Entry 3ZBJ (electron microscopy, 8.50 A resolution (very low resolution: no residue pairs are listed; an interface is given only as per-side residue counts)); this record covers chains A and B of the 14 polymer chains in the assembly.

Chain A (and B):
Name: Trao protein
Organism: Escherichia coli
Notes: fragment: n-terminal domain, residues 24-135; chain B of this document is another copy of the same molecule, construct and numbering; everything in this record applies to it too
UniProtKB: Q46704 (Q46704_ECOLX); residues 1-112 here correspond to UniProt positions 24-135 (UniProt number = residue number + 23)
Amino-acid sequence (112 residues; each row starts with the number of its first residue):
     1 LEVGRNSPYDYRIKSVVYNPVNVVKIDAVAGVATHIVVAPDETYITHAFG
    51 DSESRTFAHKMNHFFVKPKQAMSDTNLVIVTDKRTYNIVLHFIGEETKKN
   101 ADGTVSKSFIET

How chain A and chain B interact:
At this resolution (8 A) residue pairs are not listed: 22 residues of chain A and 16 of chain B lie at the interface.

Summary:
Chain A and chain B form an interface of 22 and 16 residues respectively.
Both chains are Trao protein (Escherichia coli). Entry 3ZBJ (Fitting results in the I-layer of the
subnanometer structure of the bacterial pKM101 type IV secretion ...) was determined by electron microscopy
(same publication as 2YPW and 3ZBI).
